4KQO - chain A; structure by X-ray diffraction, 2.31 A resolution.

# Chain A
Protein: Penicillin-binding protein 3
From: Pseudomonas aeruginosa
UniProt: G3XD46 (G3XD46_PSEAE); residues 35-579 here = UniProt positions 35-579
Chain sequence (564 residues; each row starts with the number of its first residue):
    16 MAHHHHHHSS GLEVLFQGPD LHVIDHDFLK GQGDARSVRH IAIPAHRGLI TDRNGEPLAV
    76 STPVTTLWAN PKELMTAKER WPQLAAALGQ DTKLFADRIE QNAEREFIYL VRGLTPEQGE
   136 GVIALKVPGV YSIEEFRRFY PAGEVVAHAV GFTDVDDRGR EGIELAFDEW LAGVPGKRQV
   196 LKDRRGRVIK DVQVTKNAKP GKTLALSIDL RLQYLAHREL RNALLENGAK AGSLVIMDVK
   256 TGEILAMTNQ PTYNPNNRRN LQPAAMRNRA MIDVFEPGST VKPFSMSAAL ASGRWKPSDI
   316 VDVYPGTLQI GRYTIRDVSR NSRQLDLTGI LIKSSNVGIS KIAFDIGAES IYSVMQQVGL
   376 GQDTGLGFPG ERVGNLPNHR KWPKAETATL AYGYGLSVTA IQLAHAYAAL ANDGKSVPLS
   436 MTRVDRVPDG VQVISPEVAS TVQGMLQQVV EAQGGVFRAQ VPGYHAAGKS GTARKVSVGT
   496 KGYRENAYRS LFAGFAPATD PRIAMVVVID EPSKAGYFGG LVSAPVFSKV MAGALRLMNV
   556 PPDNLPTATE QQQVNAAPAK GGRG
Not modelled in the structure: 16-49, 563-579
Construct notes: expression tag (16-34)
Covalently attached groups: Piperacillin (Open Form) (JPP) linked to S294
Small-molecule neighbours: Piperacillin (Open Form) (JPP): G293, K297, Y328, V333, S349, N351, T404, Y407, Y409, K484, S485, G486, T487, A488, R489, Y498, Y503, Y532, F533, G534, G535

# Overview
Covalently linked Piperacillin (Open Form): at S294.
Chain A is Penicillin-binding protein 3 (Pseudomonas aeruginosa); the structure, Crystal structure of
penicillin-binding protein 3 from pseudomonas aeruginosa in complex with piperacillin, was determined by X-ray
diffraction, deposited together with 4KQQ and 4KQR.
